Entry 1WTE (X-ray diffraction, 1.90 A resolution); this record covers chains Y and A of the 4 polymer chains in the assembly.

[Chain Y]
Molecule: 13-nt DNA strand
Sequence (13 nucleotides; each row starts with the number of its first residue):
     1 GGCAGGGCCCGGT
Bound ions: Na+: DG6 (shared with 2 residues of chain B)

[Chain A]
Name: EcoO109IR
Source organism: Escherichia coli
Notes: EC 3.1.21.4
Reference sequence: Q9RPJ3 (Q9RPJ3_ECOLI); numbering as in UniProt (aligned over 1-272)
Sequence (272 residues; each row starts with the number of its first residue):
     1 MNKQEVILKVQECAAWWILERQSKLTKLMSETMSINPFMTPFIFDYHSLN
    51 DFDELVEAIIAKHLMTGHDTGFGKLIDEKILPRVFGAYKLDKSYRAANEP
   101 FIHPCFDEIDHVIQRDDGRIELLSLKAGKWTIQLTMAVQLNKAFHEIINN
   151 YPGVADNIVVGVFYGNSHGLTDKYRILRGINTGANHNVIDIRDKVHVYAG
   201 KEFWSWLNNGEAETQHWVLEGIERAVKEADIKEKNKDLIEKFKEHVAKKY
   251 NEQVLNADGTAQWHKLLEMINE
Bound ions: Na+: Asp-110, Leu-125 (shared with 1 residue of chain X)

[Interface between chain Y and chain A]
Pairs across the interface (37):
  DC3(Y) / Asp-172(A)  sugar contact
  DC3(Y) / Arg-175(A)  salt bridge to the phosphate
  DC3(Y) / Thr-182(A)  hydrogen bond to the phosphate
  DC3(Y) / Gly-183(A)  phosphate contact
  DA4(Y) / Leu-134(A)  sugar contact
  DA4(Y) / Lys-173(A)  hydrogen bond to the base
  DA4(Y) / Gly-183(A)  phosphate contact
  DA4(Y) / Ala-184(A)  hydrogen bond to the phosphate
  DA4(Y) / His-186(A)  salt bridge to the phosphate
  DG5(Y) / Gln-133(A)  base contact
  DG5(Y) / Leu-134(A)  hydrogen bond to the base
  DG5(Y) / Lys-173(A)  base contact
  DG6(Y) / Gln-133(A)  hydrogen bond to the base
  DG7(Y) / Gln-133(A)  hydrogen bond to the base
  DC8(Y) / Ser-34(A)  sugar contact
  DC8(Y) / Thr-66(A)  base contact
  DC9(Y) / Thr-32(A)  sugar contact
  DC9(Y) / Ser-34(A)  hydrogen bond to the phosphate
  DC9(Y) / His-63(A)  salt bridge to the phosphate
  DC9(Y) / Thr-66(A)  sugar contact
  DC9(Y) / Gly-67(A)  phosphate contact
  DC9(Y) / Thr-70(A)  sugar contact
  DC10(Y) / Arg-21(A)  salt bridge to the phosphate
  DC10(Y) / Lys-24(A)  salt bridge to the phosphate
  DC10(Y) / Thr-32(A)  hydrogen bond to the phosphate
  DC10(Y) / Gly-67(A)  phosphate contact
  DC10(Y) / Thr-70(A)  sugar contact
  DC10(Y) / Gly-71(A)  phosphate contact
  DC10(Y) / Lys-74(A)  hydrogen bond to the base
  DG11(Y) / Trp-17(A)  hydrogen bond to the phosphate
  DG11(Y) / Glu-20(A)  phosphate contact
  DG11(Y) / Arg-21(A)  phosphate contact
  DG11(Y) / Gly-71(A)  phosphate contact
  DG11(Y) / Lys-74(A)  sugar contact
  DG11(Y) / Lys-79(A)  phosphate contact
  DG12(Y) / Trp-16(A)  phosphate contact
  DG12(Y) / Lys-79(A)  salt bridge to the phosphate
Other interface residues (no listed pair), chain Y (11 interface residues in all): DG2
Other interface residues (no listed pair), chain A (26 interface residues in all): Met-33, Ile-132, Asn-181

[Overview]
The interface between chain Y and chain A involves 11 residues on one side and 26 on the other; the contacts
include 10 hydrogen bonds and 6 salt bridges. Polar contacts include DA4(Y)/Lys-173(A), DG5(Y)/Leu-134(A) and
DG6(Y)/Gln-133(A). Asp-110(A) and Leu-125(A) form the Na+ site.
Here chain Y is a 13-nt DNA strand and chain A is EcoO109IR (Escherichia coli). Entry 1WTE (Crystal structure
of type II restrcition endonuclease, EcoO109I complexed with cognate DNA) was determined by X-ray diffraction.
